Entry 9MSH (electron microscopy, 2.80 A resolution); this record covers chains J and V of the 8 polymer chains in the assembly.

== Chain J ==
Protein: DNA-directed RNA polymerase subunit beta'
Organism: Escherichia coli
Notes: EC 2.7.7.6
UniProtKB: P0A8T7 (RPOC_ECOLI); numbering as in UniProt (aligned over 1-1407)
Chain sequence (1415 residues; row label = number of the first residue in the row):
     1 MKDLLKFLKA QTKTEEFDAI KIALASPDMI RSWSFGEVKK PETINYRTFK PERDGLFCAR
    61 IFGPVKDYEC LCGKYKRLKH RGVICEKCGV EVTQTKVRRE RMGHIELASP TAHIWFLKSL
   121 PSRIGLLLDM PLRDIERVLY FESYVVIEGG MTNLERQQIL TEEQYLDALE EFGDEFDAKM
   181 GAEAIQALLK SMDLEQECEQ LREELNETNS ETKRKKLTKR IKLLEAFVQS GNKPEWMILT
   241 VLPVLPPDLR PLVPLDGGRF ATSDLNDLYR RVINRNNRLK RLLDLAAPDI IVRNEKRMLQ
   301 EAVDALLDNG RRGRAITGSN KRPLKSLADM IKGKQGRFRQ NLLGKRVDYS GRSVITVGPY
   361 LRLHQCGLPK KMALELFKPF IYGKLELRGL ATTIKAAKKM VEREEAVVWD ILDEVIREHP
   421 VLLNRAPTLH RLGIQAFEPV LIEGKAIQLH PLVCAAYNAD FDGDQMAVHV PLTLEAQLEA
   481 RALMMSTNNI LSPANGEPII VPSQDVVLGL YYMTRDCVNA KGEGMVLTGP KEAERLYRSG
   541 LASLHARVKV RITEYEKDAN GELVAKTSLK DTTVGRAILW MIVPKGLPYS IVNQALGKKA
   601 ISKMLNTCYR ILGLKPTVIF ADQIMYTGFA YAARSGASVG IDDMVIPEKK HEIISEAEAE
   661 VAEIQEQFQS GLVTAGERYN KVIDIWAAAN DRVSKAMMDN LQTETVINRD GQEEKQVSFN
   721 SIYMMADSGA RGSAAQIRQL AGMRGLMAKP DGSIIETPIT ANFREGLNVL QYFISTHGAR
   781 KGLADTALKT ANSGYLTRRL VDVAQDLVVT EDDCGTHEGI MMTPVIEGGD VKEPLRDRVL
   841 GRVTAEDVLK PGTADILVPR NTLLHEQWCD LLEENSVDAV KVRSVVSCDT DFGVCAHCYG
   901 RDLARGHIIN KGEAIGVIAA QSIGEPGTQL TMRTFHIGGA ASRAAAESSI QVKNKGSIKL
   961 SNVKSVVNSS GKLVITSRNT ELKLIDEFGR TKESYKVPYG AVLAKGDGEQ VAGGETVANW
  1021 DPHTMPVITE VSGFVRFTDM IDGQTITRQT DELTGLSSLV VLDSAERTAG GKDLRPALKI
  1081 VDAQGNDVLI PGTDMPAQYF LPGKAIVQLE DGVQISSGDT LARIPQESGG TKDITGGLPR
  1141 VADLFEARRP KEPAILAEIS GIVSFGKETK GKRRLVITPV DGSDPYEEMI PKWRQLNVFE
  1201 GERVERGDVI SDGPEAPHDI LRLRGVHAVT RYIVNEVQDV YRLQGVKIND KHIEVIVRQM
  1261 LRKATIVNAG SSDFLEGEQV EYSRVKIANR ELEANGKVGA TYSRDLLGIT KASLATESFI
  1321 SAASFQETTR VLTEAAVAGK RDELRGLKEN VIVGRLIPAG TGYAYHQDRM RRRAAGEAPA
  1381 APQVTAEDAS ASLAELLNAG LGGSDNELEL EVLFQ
Not modelled in the structure: 1, 933-947, 1127-1133, 1374-1415
Sequence notes: expression tag (1408-1415)
Bound ions: Zn2+ site 1: Cys70, Cys72, Cys85, Cys88; Mg2+: Asp460, Asp462, Asp464; Zn2+ site 2: Cys814, Cys888, Cys895, Cys898
UniProt features mapped onto this chain:
  - binding site (Zn(2+)): Cys70, Cys72, Cys85, Cys88, Cys814, Cys888, Cys895, Cys898
  - binding site (Mg(2+)): Asp460, Asp462, Asp464
  - modified residue: Lys983 (N6-acetyllysine)
  - mutagenesis: Gln504 (Q504P: Resistant to antibiotics salinamide A and B), Asn690 (N690D: Resistant to antibiotics salinamide A and B), Met697 (M697V: Resistant to antibiotics salinamide A and B), Ala735 (A735T: Resistant to antibiotics salinamide A and B), Arg738 (R738C/H/P/S: Resistant to antibiotics salinamide A and B), Ala748 (A748E: Resistant to antibiotics salinamide A and B), Pro758 (P758S/T: Resistant to antibiotics salinamide A and B), Phe763 (F763C: Resistant to antibiotics salinamide A and B), Ser775 (S775A: Resistant to antibiotics salinamide A and B), Ala779 (A779T/V: Resistant to antibiotics salinamide A and B), Arg780 (R780C: Resistant to antibiotics salinamide A and B), Gly782 (G782A/C: Resistant to antibiotics salinamide A and B), 1 further mutagenesis entry in UniProt

== Chain V ==
Molecule: dhsU (-60 to +30) template strand
Sequence (90 nucleotides; row label = number of the first residue in the row):
     1 CCACCCATAC TCTTACCTCC ATTTTTGTTC GTTGTATTTA TTGCAATTTT CGTGCCAATT
    61 TCTGGACACT GAAATTCTAA GGAACTTGCG
Not modelled in the structure: 1-15, 65-90

== Chain J / chain V interface ==
Residue-residue contacts (33; chain J residue first):
  Pro41(J) with DT39(V), base contact
  Tyr46(J) with DT39(V), hydrogen bond to the phosphate
  Leu120(J) with DG27(V), sugar contact
  Ser210(J) with DC20(V), phosphate contact
  Glu211(J) with DC20(V), phosphate contact
  Thr212(J) with DC20(V), phosphate contact
  Lys213(J) with DC19(V), salt bridge to the phosphate
  Val253(J) with DA36(V), base contact; DT37(V), base contact
  Leu255(J) with DT37(V), sugar contact; DT38(V), phosphate contact
  Arg259(J) with DT38(V), phosphate contact; DT39(V), phosphate contact
  Phe260(J) with DT39(V), phosphate contact
  Ala261(J) with DT37(V), base contact
  Thr262(J) with DT38(V), base contact
  Asp267(J) with DT38(V), base contact
  Arg270(J) with DT38(V), hydrogen bond to the base; DT39(V), hydrogen bond to the base
  Arg311(J) with DT28(V), salt bridge to the phosphate
  Ser319(J) with DT37(V), base contact
  Asn320(J) with DT37(V), base contact
  Lys334(J) with DG31(V), salt bridge to the phosphate
  Arg339(J) with DC30(V), salt bridge to the phosphate
  Arg346(J) with DT33(V), hydrogen bond to the base
  Pro427(J) with DT32(V), base contact
  Thr790(J) with DG31(V), base contact
  Gly794(J) with DG31(V), base contact
  Tyr795(J) with DC30(V), hydrogen bond to the phosphate; DG31(V), base contact
  Gln1326(J) with DT29(V), sugar contact; DC30(V), hydrogen bond to the phosphate
  Glu1327(J) with DT29(V), hydrogen bond to the phosphate
Interface residues without a listed pair, chain J (31 interface residues in all): Glu42, Lys118, Ala791, Lys1172
Interface residues without a listed pair, chain V (14 interface residues in all): DT22

== In short ==
31 residues of chain J face 14 of chain V across their interface; the contacts include 7 hydrogen bonds and 4
salt bridges. Polar contacts include Arg270(J)-DT38(V), Arg270(J)-DT39(V) and Arg346(J)-DT33(V). UniProt lists
8 Zn2+-binding residues, 3 Mg2+-binding residues and 13 mutagenesis sites on chain J.
Chain J is DNA-directed RNA polymerase subunit beta' (Escherichia coli) and chain V is dhsU (-60 to +30)
template strand; the structure, de novo SigN RNA polymerase open complex (RPo), was determined by electron
microscopy, deposited together with 9MSE, 9MSF, 9MSG and 9MSJ.
